7NJR - chains C and F of the 20 polymer chains in the assembly; structure by electron microscopy, 2.56 A resolution.

[Chain C]
Molecule: ATP synthase subunit alpha
Source organism: Mycolicibacterium smegmatis (strain ATCC 700084 / mc(2)155)
Notes: EC 7.1.2.2
UniProtKB: A0R202 (ATPA_MYCS2); residues 1-548 here = UniProt positions 1-548
Chain sequence (548 residues; row label = number of the first residue in the row):
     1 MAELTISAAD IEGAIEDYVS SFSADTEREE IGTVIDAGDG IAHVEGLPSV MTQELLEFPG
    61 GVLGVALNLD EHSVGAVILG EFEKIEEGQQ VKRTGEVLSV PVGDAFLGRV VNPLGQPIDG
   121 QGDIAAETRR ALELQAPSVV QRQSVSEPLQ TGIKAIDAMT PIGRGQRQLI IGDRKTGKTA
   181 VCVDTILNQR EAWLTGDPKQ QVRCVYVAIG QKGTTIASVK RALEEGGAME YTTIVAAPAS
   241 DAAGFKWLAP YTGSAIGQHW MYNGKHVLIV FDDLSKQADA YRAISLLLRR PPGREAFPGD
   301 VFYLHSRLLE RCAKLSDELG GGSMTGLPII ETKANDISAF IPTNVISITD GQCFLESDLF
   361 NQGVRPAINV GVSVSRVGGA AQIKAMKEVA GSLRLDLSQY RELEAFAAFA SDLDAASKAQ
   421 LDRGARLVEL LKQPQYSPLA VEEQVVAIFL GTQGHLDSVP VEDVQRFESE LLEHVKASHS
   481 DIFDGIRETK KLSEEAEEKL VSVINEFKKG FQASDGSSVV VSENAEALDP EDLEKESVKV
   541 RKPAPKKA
Unresolved in the structure: 1-6, 23-29, 515-525, 546-548
Bound ions: Mg2+: Thr-179 (together with ATP)
Small-molecule neighbours:
  - ADP (adenosine-5'-diphosphate): Val-374, Ser-375, Arg-376
  - ATP (adenosine-5'-triphosphate): Asp-173, Arg-174, Lys-175, Thr-176, Gly-177, Lys-178, Thr-179, Ala-180, Glu-331, Phe-360, Arg-365, Pro-366, Gln-433, Pro-434, Gln-435
Swiss-Prot annotation at these positions:
  - binding site (ATP): Gly-172 to Thr-179
  - site: Ser-373 (Required for activity)

[Chain F]
Molecule: ATP synthase subunit beta
Source organism: Mycolicibacterium smegmatis (strain ATCC 700084 / mc(2)155)
Notes: EC 7.1.2.2
UniProtKB: A0R200 (ATPB_MYCS2); residues 1-475 here = UniProt positions 1-475
Chain sequence (475 residues; each row starts with the number of its first residue):
     1 MTATAEKTAG RVVRITGPVV DVEFPRGSVP ELFNALHAEI TFGALAKTLT LEVAQHLGDS
    61 LVRCISMQPT DGLVRGVEVT DTGASISVPV GDGVKGHVFN ALGDCLDDPG YGKDFEHWSI
   121 HRKPPAFSDL EPRTEMLETG LKVVDLLTPY VRGGKIALFG GAGVGKTVLI QEMINRIARN
   181 FGGTSVFAGV GERTREGNDL WVELADANVL KDTALVFGQM DEPPGTRMRV ALSALTMAEF
   241 FRDEQGQDVL LFIDNIFRFT QAGSEVSTLL GRMPSAVGYQ PTLADEMGEL QERITSTRGR
   301 SITSMQAVYV PADDYTDPAP ATTFAHLDAT TELSRAVFSK GIFPAVDPLA SSSTILDPAI
   361 VGDEHYRVAQ EVIRILQRYK DLQDIIAILG IDELSEEDKQ LVNRARRIER FLSQNMMAAE
   421 QFTGQPGSTV PLKETIEAFD KLTKGEFDHL PEQAFFLIGG LDDLAKKAES LGAKL
Unresolved in the structure: 1-7
Bound ions: Mg2+: Thr-167 (together with ATP)
Small-molecule neighbours: ATP (adenosine-5'-triphosphate): Gly-161, Ala-162, Gly-163, Val-164, Gly-165, Lys-166, Thr-167, Val-168, Glu-192, Arg-193, Glu-196, Tyr-309, Phe-338, Phe-343, Met-416, Ala-419, Phe-422, Thr-423

[Interface between chain C and chain F]
Contacting residue pairs (80):
  Ile-35(C) with Gly-58(F)
  Asp-36(C) with His-56(F); Leu-57(F); Gly-58(F)
  Ala-37(C) with Gln-55(F); His-56(F), hydrogen bond (backbone-backbone)
  Asp-39(C) with Gln-55(F), hydrogen bond; Arg-272(F), salt bridge
  Phe-82(C) with Leu-32(F)
  Glu-83(C) with Leu-32(F); Lys-123(F), salt bridge
  Ile-85(C) with Leu-32(F)
  Glu-86(C) with Glu-31(F); His-56(F)
  Glu-87(C) with Arg-26(F), salt bridge; His-56(F), hydrogen bond (backbone-side chain); Gly-58(F), hydrogen bond (side chain-backbone); Asp-59(F); Ser-60(F), hydrogen bond (side chain-backbone)
  Val-110(C) with Phe-127(F), hydrophobic
  Ile-118(C) with Phe-127(F); Ser-128(F)
  Asp-119(C) with Ser-128(F)
  Arg-174(C) with Phe-324(F); Thr-330(F); Glu-332(F), salt bridge
  Lys-175(C) with Ser-352(F)
  Gln-211(C) with Glu-292(F)
  Lys-212(C) with Glu-292(F); Ala-325(F); His-326(F); Leu-327(F); Asp-328(F), salt bridge
  Gly-213(C) with Phe-127(F); Leu-130(F); Glu-292(F), hydrogen bond (backbone-side chain)
  Thr-214(C) with Leu-130(F); Thr-295(F)
  Ile-216(C) with Phe-127(F), hydrophobic
  Ala-217(C) with Leu-130(F); Pro-132(F)
  Ser-218(C) with Pro-132(F)
  Arg-221(C) with Glu-131(F), salt bridge; Pro-132(F)
  Ala-239(C) with Gly-288(F); Glu-292(F); His-326(F)
  Ser-240(C) with Pro-124(F); Glu-292(F)
  Ala-243(C) with Asp-285(F)
  Lys-246(C) with Asp-285(F), salt bridge
  Arg-282(C) with Ser-275(F), hydrogen bond; Ala-276(F)
  Ala-283(C) with Pro-281(F)
  Leu-286(C) with Met-273(F); Pro-274(F); Ser-275(F); Pro-281(F), hydrophobic
  Leu-287(C) with Arg-272(F); Thr-282(F)
  Arg-289(C) with Gly-271(F), hydrogen bond (side chain-backbone); Met-273(F)
  Arg-290(C) with Met-273(F)
  Glu-295(C) with Ala-276(F)
  Ala-296(C) with Ser-275(F); Ala-276(F)
  Lys-333(C) with Thr-316(F), hydrogen bond (side chain-backbone); Ala-321(F)
  Ala-334(C) with Thr-316(F)
  Asp-358(C) with Gln-377(F), hydrogen bond; Asp-381(F)
  Asn-361(C) with Leu-349(F); Ile-373(F); Arg-374(F); Gln-377(F), hydrogen bond
  Gln-362(C) with Asp-381(F)
  Arg-365(C) with Tyr-366(F), hydrogen bond; Gln-370(F), hydrogen bond
  Phe-409(C) with Ile-385(F), hydrophobic; Glu-393(F)
Interface residues without a listed pair, chain C (44 interface residues in all): Gly-120, Lys-276, Pro-292
Interface residues without a listed pair, chain F (56 interface residues in all): Phe-33, Leu-61, Lys-155, Ala-284, Glu-289, Asp-317, Pro-318, Ala-350, Lys-380

[In short]
Chain C and chain F form an interface of 44 and 56 residues respectively; the contacts include 13 hydrogen
bonds and 7 salt bridges. Polar pairs include Asp-39(C)/Arg-272(F), Glu-83(C)/Lys-123(F) and
Glu-87(C)/Arg-26(F). Bound to chain C: ATP and ADP. Bound to chain F: ATP.
Chain C is ATP synthase subunit alpha and chain F is ATP synthase subunit beta, both from Mycolicibacterium
smegmatis (strain ATCC 700084 / mc(2)155); the structure, Mycobacterium smegmatis ATP synthase state 3b, was
determined by electron microscopy, deposited together with 7NJK, 7NJL, 7NJM, 7NJN, 7NJO, 7NJP and 20 further
entries.
